Entry 4HA7 (X-ray diffraction, 2.10 A resolution); this record covers chains A and B.

# Chain A (and B)
Molecule: 2,5-diamino-6-ribosylamino-4(3H)-pyrimidinone 5'-phosphate reductase
Organism: Saccharomyces cerevisiae
Notes: EC 1.1.1.302; chain B of this document is another copy of the same molecule, construct and numbering; everything in this record applies to it too
UniProt: P33312 (RIB7_YEAST); residue numbers follow UniProt; this construct covers 1-244
Chain sequence (249 residues; each row starts with the number of its first residue; numbers below 1 keep their minus sign (Gly-4 is residue -4)):
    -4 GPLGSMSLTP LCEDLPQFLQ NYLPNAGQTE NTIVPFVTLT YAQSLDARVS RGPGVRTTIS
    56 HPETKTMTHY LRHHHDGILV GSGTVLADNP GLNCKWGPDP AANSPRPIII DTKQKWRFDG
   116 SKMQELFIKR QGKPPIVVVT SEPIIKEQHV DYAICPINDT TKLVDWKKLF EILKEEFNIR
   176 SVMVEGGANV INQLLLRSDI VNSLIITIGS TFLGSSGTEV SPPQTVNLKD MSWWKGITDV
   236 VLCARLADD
Not modelled in the structure: -4 to 7, 48-56, 93-97, 243-244 (chain B: -4 to 7, 48-56, 76-97, 244)
Differences from the reference sequence: expression tag (-4 to 0)
UniProt features mapped onto this chain:
  - binding site (NADP(+)): Thr79, Asp83, Val159, Gly182 to Ile186
From the paper describing this entry:
  - self-association interface (contacts with another copy of this molecule): Tyr36, Leu40, Ala42, Leu190, Leu199, Ile201, Ile203, Phe207, Leu208, Val215, Val221, Leu223, Met226, Trp228, Trp229, Ile232, Val235, Leu237
  - specificity-determining residues: Thr35
  - mutagenesis - T35K: increased catalytic activity on AROPP
  - mutagenesis - T79A, G182T: abolished catalytic activity
  - mutagenesis - D83A, E180N, E180Q: decreased catalytic activity
  - mutagenesis - E180A, E180G: abolished expression
  - catalytic residues: Asp83, Glu180

# Interface between chain A and chain B
Residue-residue contacts (74):
  Tyr36(A) - Phe207(B)
  Gln38(A) - Leu40(B)  hydrogen bond (side chain-backbone)
  Leu40(A) - Gln38(B)  hydrogen bond (backbone-side chain)
  Leu40(A) - Ala42(B)
  Leu40(A) - Ile203(B)  hydrophobic
  Leu40(A) - Leu223(B)  hydrophobic
  Leu40(A) - Trp228(B)  hydrophobic
  Leu40(A) - Leu237(B)  hydrophobic
  Asp41(A) - Ala42(B)
  Asp41(A) - Val215(B)
  Asp41(A) - Ser216(B)  hydrogen bond
  Asp41(A) - Pro217(B)
  Ala42(A) - Leu40(B)
  Ala42(A) - Asp41(B)
  Ala42(A) - Ala42(B)  hydrophobic
  Arg43(A) - Arg43(B)
  Arg43(A) - Glu214(B)  salt bridge
  Leu190(A) - Phe207(B)  hydrophobic
  Leu199(A) - Phe207(B)  hydrophobic
  Ile201(A) - Phe207(B)  hydrophobic
  Ile203(A) - Leu40(B)  hydrophobic
  Ser205(A) - Leu223(B)
  Ser205(A) - Met226(B)
  Thr206(A) - Val221(B)
  Thr206(A) - Asn222(B)  hydrogen bond
  Thr206(A) - Leu223(B)
  Phe207(A) - Tyr36(B)
  Phe207(A) - Ile201(B)  hydrophobic
  Phe207(A) - Pro217(B)  hydrophobic
  Phe207(A) - Thr220(B)
  Phe207(A) - Val221(B)  hydrogen bond (backbone-backbone)
  Phe207(A) - Leu223(B)  hydrophobic
  Leu208(A) - Thr220(B)
  Gly209(A) - Ser216(B)
  Gly209(A) - Pro217(B)
  Gly209(A) - Gln219(B)
  Ser210(A) - Glu214(B)
  Ser210(A) - Ser216(B)  hydrogen bond (backbone-side chain)
  Ser210(A) - Pro217(B)  hydrogen bond (backbone-backbone)
  Ser210(A) - Pro218(B)
  Ser211(A) - Pro218(B)
  Glu214(A) - Arg43(B)  salt bridge
  Glu214(A) - Glu214(B)
  Val215(A) - Asp41(B)
  Ser216(A) - Asp41(B)  hydrogen bond
  Ser216(A) - Arg43(B)
  Ser216(A) - Gly209(B)
  Ser216(A) - Ser210(B)  hydrogen bond (side chain-backbone)
  Pro217(A) - Asp41(B)
  Pro217(A) - Phe207(B)
  Pro217(A) - Gly209(B)
  Pro217(A) - Ser210(B)  hydrogen bond (backbone-backbone)
  Pro218(A) - Ser210(B)
  Gln219(A) - Gly209(B)
  Thr220(A) - Phe207(B)
  Thr220(A) - Leu208(B)
  Val221(A) - Thr206(B)  hydrogen bond (backbone-side chain)
  Val221(A) - Phe207(B)  hydrogen bond (backbone-backbone)
  Asn222(A) - Thr206(B)
  Leu223(A) - Leu40(B)  hydrophobic
  Leu223(A) - Ser205(B)
  Met226(A) - Ser205(B)
  Trp228(A) - Leu40(B)  hydrophobic
  Trp228(A) - Lys230(B)
  Trp228(A) - Thr233(B)  hydrogen bond (side chain-backbone)
  Trp228(A) - Asp234(B)
  Lys230(A) - Trp228(B)
  Ile232(A) - Met226(B)
  Ile232(A) - Trp228(B)
  Thr233(A) - Trp228(B)  hydrogen bond (backbone-side chain)
  Asp234(A) - Trp228(B)
  Val235(A) - Trp228(B)  hydrophobic
  Val235(A) - Val235(B)  hydrophobic
  Leu237(A) - Leu40(B)  hydrophobic
Also at the interface, not in a pair above, chain A (37 interface residues in all): Trp229, Gly231
Also at the interface, not in a pair above, chain B (35 interface residues in all): Leu190, Leu199, Gly231, Ile232

# In short
Chain A and chain B form an interface of 37 and 35 residues respectively, with 14 hydrogen bonds and 2 salt
bridges. Among the polar pairs are Arg43(A)-Glu214(B), Gln38(A)-Leu40(B) and Asp41(A)-Ser216(B). From the
paper: catalytic residues Asp83(A) and Glu180(A); D83A, E180N and E180Q of chain A reduce catalytic activity;
8 substitutions were tested in all.
Both chains are 2,5-diamino-6-ribosylamino-4(3H)-pyrimidinone 5'-phosphate reductase (Saccharomyces
cerevisiae). Entry 4HA7 (Structural insights into the reduction mechanism of Saccharomyces cerevisia
Riboflavin Biosynthesis Reductase Rib7) was determined by X-ray diffraction together with 4HA9 from the same
study.
